8BFW - chains A and B of the 4 polymer chains in the assembly; structure by X-ray diffraction, 2.33 A resolution.

Chain A:
Molecule: Processed angiotensin-converting enzyme 2
From: Homo sapiens
UniProtKB: Q9BYF1 (ACE2_HUMAN); numbering as in UniProt (aligned over 19-615)
Sequence (609 residues; each row starts with the number of its first residue):
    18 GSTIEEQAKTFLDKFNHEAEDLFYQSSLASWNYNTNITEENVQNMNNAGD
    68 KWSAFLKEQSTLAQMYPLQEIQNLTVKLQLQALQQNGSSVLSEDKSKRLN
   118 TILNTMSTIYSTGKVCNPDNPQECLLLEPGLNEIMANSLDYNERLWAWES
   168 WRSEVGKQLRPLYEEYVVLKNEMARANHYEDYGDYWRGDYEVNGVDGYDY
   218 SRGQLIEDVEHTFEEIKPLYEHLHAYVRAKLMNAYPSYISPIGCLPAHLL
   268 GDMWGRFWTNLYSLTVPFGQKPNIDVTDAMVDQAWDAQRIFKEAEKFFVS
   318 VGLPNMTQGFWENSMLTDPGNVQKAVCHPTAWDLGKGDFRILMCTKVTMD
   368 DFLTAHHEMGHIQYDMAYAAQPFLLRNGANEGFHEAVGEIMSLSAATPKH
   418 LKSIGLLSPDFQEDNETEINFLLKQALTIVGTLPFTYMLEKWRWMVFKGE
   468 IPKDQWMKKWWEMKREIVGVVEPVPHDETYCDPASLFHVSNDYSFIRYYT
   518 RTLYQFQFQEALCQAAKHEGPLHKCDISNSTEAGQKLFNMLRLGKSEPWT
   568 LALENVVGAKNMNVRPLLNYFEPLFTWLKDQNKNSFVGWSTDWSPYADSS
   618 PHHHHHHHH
Disordered / not traced: 18, 615-626
Disulfide bonds: Cys-133/Cys-141, Cys-344/Cys-361, Cys-530/Cys-542
Construct notes: expression tag (18, 616-626)
UniProt features mapped onto this chain:
  - region (Interaction with SARS-CoV spike glycoprotein): Asp-30 to Tyr-41, Met-82 to Pro-84, Lys-353 to Arg-357
  - active site: Glu-375 (Proton acceptor), His-505 (Proton donor)
  - binding site (chloride): Arg-169, Trp-477, Lys-481
  - binding site (substrate): Arg-273, His-345, Pro-346, Tyr-515
  - binding site (Zn(2+)): His-374, His-378, Glu-402
  - glycosylation (N-linked (GlcNAc...) asparagine): Asn-53, Asn-90, Asn-103, Asn-322, Asn-432, Asn-546
From the paper describing this entry:
  - specificity-determining residues: Gly-352 (proposed by the authors, not directly observed)

Chain B:
Molecule: Ala-cys-val-arg-ser-his-cys-ser-ser-leu-leu-pro-arg-ile-his-cys-ala-NH2
Sequence (18 residues; each row starts with the number of its first residue; numbering starts at 0):
     0 ACVRSHCSSLLPRIHCAX
Glycans and other covalent adducts: Chemical crosslinker (LFI) linked to Cys-1, Cys-6, Cys-15
Modified residues: NH2 (amino group) at position 17
Ligand contacts: Chemical crosslinker (LFI; 1-[3,5-bis(3-bromanylpropanoyl)-1,3,5-triazinan-1-yl]-3-bromanyl-propan-1-one): Arg-3, Ser-4, His-5, Ser-7, Ser-8, Leu-9, Leu-10, Pro-11, Arg-12, Ala-16

Interface between chain A and chain B:
Pairs across the interface (47; chain A residue first):
  Phe-40(A) / Arg-3(B)
  Phe-40(A) / His-5(B)
  Ser-44(A) / His-5(B)
  Ser-47(A) / His-5(B)
  Tyr-50(A) / His-14(B)
  Asn-51(A) / Leu-10(B)
  Val-59(A) / His-14(B)
  Met-62(A) / Ala-16(B)
  Asn-63(A) / NH2_17(B)
  Gly-66(A) / Ala-16(B)
  Asp-67(A) / Ala-16(B)
  Asn-103(A) / Cys-1(B)
  Asn-103(A) / Val-2(B)
  Ser-105(A) / Ala-0(B)
  Ser-124(A) / Arg-12(B)
  Ser-124(A) / Ile-13(B)  hydrogen bond (side chain-backbone)
  Thr-125(A) / Ile-13(B)
  His-345(A) / Ser-8(B)
  Pro-346(A) / Ser-8(B)  hydrogen bond (backbone-side chain)
  Thr-347(A) / Cys-6(B)
  Thr-347(A) / Ser-8(B)  hydrogen bond
  Ala-348(A) / Cys-6(B)
  Ala-348(A) / Ser-7(B)  hydrogen bond (backbone-backbone)
  Trp-349(A) / His-5(B)
  Trp-349(A) / Cys-6(B)  hydrophobic
  Asp-350(A) / Arg-3(B)  salt bridge
  Asp-350(A) / His-5(B)
  His-378(A) / Ser-7(B)
  Phe-390(A) / Arg-3(B)
  Leu-391(A) / Val-2(B)  hydrophobic
  Arg-393(A) / Arg-3(B)
  Asn-394(A) / Val-2(B)  hydrogen bond (side chain-backbone)
  Asn-394(A) / Arg-3(B)
  Asn-394(A) / Ser-4(B)  hydrogen bond (side chain-backbone)
  Phe-504(A) / Leu-9(B)
  Phe-504(A) / Leu-10(B)
  Phe-504(A) / Pro-11(B)
  His-505(A) / Leu-9(B)
  Asn-508(A) / Pro-11(B)
  Asn-508(A) / Arg-12(B)  hydrogen bond (side chain-backbone)
  Asp-509(A) / Arg-12(B)  salt bridge
  Tyr-510(A) / Leu-9(B)
  Tyr-510(A) / Leu-10(B)  hydrogen bond (side chain-backbone)
  Tyr-510(A) / Arg-12(B)  hydrogen bond
  Arg-514(A) / Leu-9(B)
  Tyr-515(A) / Leu-9(B)
  Lys-562(A) / Val-2(B)
Interface residues without a listed pair, chain A (40 interface residues in all): Glu-37, Ser-43, Ala-99, Asn-121, Tyr-202, Gly-352, Glu-375
Interface residues without a listed pair, chain B (18 interface residues in all): Cys-15

Overview:
Chain A and chain B form an interface of 40 and 18 residues respectively, with 9 hydrogen bonds and 2 salt
bridges. Among the polar pairs are Asp-350(A)/Arg-3(B), Asp-509(A)/Arg-12(B) and Ser-124(A)/Ile-13(B).
Chemical crosslinker is covalently linked to Cys-6(B). From the paper: the specificity determinant Gly-352(A).
Here chain A is Processed angiotensin-converting enzyme 2 (Homo sapiens) and chain B is
Ala-cys-val-arg-ser-his-cys-ser-ser-leu-leu-pro-arg-ile-his-cys-ala-NH2. Entry 8BFW (The structures of Ace2 in
complex with bicyclic peptide inhibitor) was determined by X-ray diffraction (same publication as 8B9P, 8BN1
and 8BYJ).
